Entry 3QV8 (X-ray diffraction, 2.45 A resolution); this record covers chains D and A.

Chain D (and A):
Molecule: Pyruvate kinase
Organism: Leishmania mexicana
Notes: EC 2.7.1.40; chain A of this document is another copy of the same molecule, construct and numbering; everything in this record applies to it too
UniProt: Q27686 (KPYK_LEIME); residues 0-498 here correspond to UniProt positions 1-499 (UniProt number = residue number + 1)
Chain sequence (499 residues; row label = number of the first residue in the row; numbering starts at 0):
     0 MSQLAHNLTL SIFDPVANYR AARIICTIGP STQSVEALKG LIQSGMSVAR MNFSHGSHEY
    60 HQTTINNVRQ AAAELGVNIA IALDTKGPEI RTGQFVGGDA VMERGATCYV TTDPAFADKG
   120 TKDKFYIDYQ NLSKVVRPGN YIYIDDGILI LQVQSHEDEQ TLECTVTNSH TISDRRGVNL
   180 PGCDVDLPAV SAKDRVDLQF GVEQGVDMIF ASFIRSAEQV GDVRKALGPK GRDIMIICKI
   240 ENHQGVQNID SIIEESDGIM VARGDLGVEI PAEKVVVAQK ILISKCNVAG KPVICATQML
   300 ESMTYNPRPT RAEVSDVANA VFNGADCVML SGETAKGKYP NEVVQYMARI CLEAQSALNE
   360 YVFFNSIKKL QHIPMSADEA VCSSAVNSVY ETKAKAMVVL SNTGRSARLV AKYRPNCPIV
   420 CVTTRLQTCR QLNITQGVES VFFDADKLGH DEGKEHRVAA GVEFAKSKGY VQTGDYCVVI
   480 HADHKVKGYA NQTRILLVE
Disordered / not traced: 0, 483-488 (chain A: 0, 88-182, 482-488)
Ligand contacts: 1,3-benzothiazole-2,5-disulfonic acid (S62): T26, P29, R49, N51, H54, S330, G331, A334, K335
UniProt features mapped onto this chain:
  - binding site (substrate): R49, G263, D264, T296
  - binding site (ATP): N51 to H54, R90
  - binding site (K(+)): N51, S53, D83, T84
  - binding site (Mg(2+)): E240, D264
  - site: K238 (Transition state stabilizer)
What the authors report for this chain:
  - binding site for 1,3-benzothiazole-2,5-disulfonic acid: H54

Chain D / chain A interface:
Residue-residue contacts (68; chain D residue first):
  S1(D) - S365(A)  hydrogen bond (backbone-side chain)
  Q2(D) - K279(A)
  L3(D) - S283(A)
  L3(D) - V287(A)  hydrophobic
  L3(D) - F362(A)  hydrophobic
  N6(D) - K279(A)
  N6(D) - I280(A)
  N6(D) - S283(A)  hydrogen bond
  L7(D) - S283(A)
  L7(D) - K284(A)  hydrogen bond (backbone-side chain)
  L7(D) - V287(A)  hydrophobic
  L7(D) - L369(A)  hydrophobic
  L9(D) - I280(A)  hydrophobic
  I11(D) - V245(A)  hydrophobic
  I11(D) - K273(A)  hydrogen bond (backbone-side chain)
  I11(D) - V276(A)  hydrophobic
  I11(D) - I280(A)  hydrophobic
  F12(D) - H242(A)
  F12(D) - Q246(A)
  H242(D) - F12(A)
  Q246(D) - F12(A)
  R262(D) - R310(A)
  A271(D) - V313(A)  hydrophobic
  A271(D) - Y345(A)
  E272(D) - V313(A)
  E272(D) - Y345(A)  hydrogen bond
  E272(D) - R348(A)
  E272(D) - E352(A)
  K273(D) - I11(A)  hydrogen bond (side chain-backbone)
  K273(D) - E352(A)  salt bridge
  V275(D) - S314(A)
  V275(D) - A317(A)  hydrophobic
  V276(D) - I11(A)  hydrophobic
  V276(D) - E352(A)
  V276(D) - A356(A)  hydrophobic
  K279(D) - Q2(A)
  K279(D) - N6(A)
  K279(D) - F321(A)
  I280(D) - N6(A)
  I280(D) - L9(A)  hydrophobic
  I280(D) - I11(A)  hydrophobic
  S283(D) - L3(A)
  S283(D) - N6(A)  hydrogen bond
  S283(D) - L7(A)
  K284(D) - L7(A)  hydrogen bond (side chain-backbone)
  V287(D) - L3(A)  hydrophobic
  V287(D) - L7(A)  hydrophobic
  Q297(D) - R310(A)
  R310(D) - R262(A)
  R310(D) - Q297(A)
  R310(D) - D315(A)  salt bridge
  A311(D) - A311(A)
  V313(D) - A271(A)  hydrophobic
  V313(D) - E272(A)
  S314(D) - V275(A)
  S314(D) - D315(A)
  D315(D) - R310(A)  salt bridge
  D315(D) - S314(A)
  N318(D) - N318(A)
  F321(D) - K279(A)
  Y345(D) - A271(A)
  Y345(D) - E272(A)  hydrogen bond
  R348(D) - E272(A)
  E352(D) - E272(A)
  E352(D) - K273(A)  salt bridge
  E352(D) - V276(A)
  A356(D) - V276(A)  hydrophobic
  S365(D) - S1(A)  hydrogen bond (side chain-backbone)
Other interface residues (no listed pair), chain D (45 interface residues in all): V15, V245, I269, A277, N286, E312, A317, I349, F362, I366, L369
Other interface residues (no listed pair), chain A (45 interface residues in all): A4, D13, A277, N286, E312, I349, I366

In short:
The chain D/chain A interface involves 45 residues from each chain, with 10 hydrogen bonds and 4 salt bridges.
Polar contacts include K273(D)-E352(A), R310(D)-D315(A) and S1(D)-S365(A). Bound to chain D:
1,3-benzothiazole-2,5-disulfonic acid. From the paper: a binding site for 1,3-benzothiazole-2,5-disulfonic
acid at H54(D).
Both chains are Pyruvate kinase (Leishmania mexicana). Entry 3QV8 (Crystal structure of Leishmania mexicana
pyruvate kinase(LmPYK)in complex with benzothiazole-2,5-disulfonic acid) was determined by X-ray diffraction
together with 3QV9, 3QV6, 3QV7 and 3PP7 from the same study.
